Entry 4DR1 (X-ray diffraction, 3.60 A resolution); this record covers chains A and I of the 21 polymer chains in the assembly.

== Chain A ==
Molecule: 16S rRNA
Organism: Thermus thermophilus
Sequence (1522 nucleotides; row label = number of the first residue in the row; note: 42 numbers in that range are skipped by the numbering (no residue carries them; nothing is unmodelled there); a row labelled like 190A-190L holds insertion residues (190A, then the next letters in order); numbering starts at 0):
     0 UUUGUUGGAG AGUUUGAUCC UGGCUCAGGG UGAACGCUGG CGGCGUGCCU AAGACAUGCA
    60 AGUCGUGCGG G
    73 CCGCGGGGUU UU
    88 ACUCCG
    95 UGGUC
   101 AGCGGCGGAC GGGUGAGUAA CGCGUGGGU
  129A G
   130 ACCUACCCGG AAGAGGGGGA CAACCCGGGG AAACUCGGGC UAAUCCCCCA UGUGGACCCG
   190 C
190A-190L CCCUUGGGGUGU
   191 GUCCAAAGGG CUUU
   216 GCCCGCUUCC GGAUGGGCCC GCGUCCCAUC AGCUAGUUGG UGGGGUAAUG GCCCACCAAG
   276 GCGACGACGG GUAGCCGGUC UGAGAGGAUG GCCGGCCACA GGGGCACUGA GACACGGGCC
   336 CCACUCCUAC GGGAGGCAGC AGUUAGGAAU CUUCCGCAAU GGGCGCAAGC CUGACGGAGC
   396 GACGCCGCUU GGAGGAAGAA GCCCUUCGGG GUGUAAACUC CUGAA
   442 CCCGGGACGA AACCCCCGAC GA
   474 GGGGACUGAC GGUACCGGG
   494 GUAAUAGCGC CGGCCAACUC CGUGCCAGCA GCCGCGGUAA UACGGAGGGC GCGAGCGUUA
   554 CCCGGAUUCA CUGGGCGUAA AGGGCGUGUA GGCGGCCUGG GGCGUCCCAU GUGAAAGACC
   614 ACGGCUCAAC CGUGGGGGAG CGUGGGAUAC GCUCAGGCUA GACGGUGGGA GAGGGUGGUG
   674 GAAUUCCCGG AGUAGCGGUG AAAUGCGCAG AUACCGGGAG GAACGCCGAU GGCGAAGGCA
   734 GCCACCUGGU CCACCCGUGA CGCUGAGGCG CGAAAGCGUG GGGAGCAAAC CGGAUUAGAU
   794 ACCCGGGUAG UCCACGCCCU AAACGAUGCG CGCUAGGUCU CUGGGUCU
   848 CCUGGGGGCC GAAGCUAACG CGUUAAGCGC GCCGCCUGGG GAGUACGGCC GCAAGGCUGA
   908 AACUCAAAGG AAUUGACGGG GGCCCGCACA AGCGGUGGAG CAUGUGGUUU AAUUCGAAGX
   968 AACGCGAAGA ACCUUACCAG GCCUUGACAU GCUAGG
 1003A G
  1004 AACCCGGGUG AAAGCCUGGG GUGCCCC
1030A-1030D GCGA
  1031 GGGGAGCCCU AGCACAGGUG CUGCAUGGCC GUCGUCAGCU CGUGCCGUGA GGUGUUGGGU
  1091 UAAGUCCCGC AACGAGCGCA ACCCCCGCCG UUAGUUGCCA GCGGUUCGGC CGGGCACUCU
  1151 AACGGGACUG CCCGCGAAA
  1171 GCGGGAGGAA GGAGGGGACG ACGUCUGGUC AGCAUGGCCC UUACGGCCUG GGCGACACAC
  1231 GUGCUACAAU GCCCACUACA AAGCGAUGCC ACCCGGCAAC GGGGAGCUAA UCGCAAAAAG
  1291 GUGGGCCCAG UUCGGAUUGG GGUCUGCAAC CCGACCCCAU GAAGCCGGAA UCGCUAGUAA
  1351 UCGCGGAUCA G
 1361A C
  1362 CAUGCCGCGG UGAAUACGUU CCCGGGCCUU GUACACACXG CCXGUXACGC CAUGGGAGCG
  1422 GGCUCUACCC GAAGUCGCCG GG
  1446 AGCCUACGGG
  1459 CAGGCGCCGA GGGUAGGGCC CGUGACUGGG GCGAAGUCGU AACAAGGUAG CUGUACCGGA
  1519 AGGUGCGGCU GGAUCCACUC CUUUCU
Disordered / not traced: 0-4, 1534-1538
Modified positions: PSU (pseudouridine-5'-monophosphate) at position 516, 7MG (7N-methyl-8-hydroguanosine-5'-monophosphate) at position 527, M2G (N2-dimethylguanosine-5'-monophosphate) at position 966, 5MC (5-methylcytidine-5'-monophosphate) at position 967, 2MG (2N-methylguanosine-5'-monophosphate) at position 1207, 5MC (5-methylcytidine-5'-monophosphate) at position 1400, 4OC (4n,o2'-methylcytidine-5'-monophosphate) at position 1402, 5MC (5-methylcytidine-5'-monophosphate) at position 1404, 5MC (5-methylcytidine-5'-monophosphate) at position 1407, UR3 (3-methyluridine-5'-monophoshate) at position 1498, MA6 (6N-dimethyladenosine-5'-monophoshate) at position 1518, MA6 (6N-dimethyladenosine-5'-monophoshate) at position 1519, PSU (pseudouridine-5'-monophosphate) at position 1540, PSU (pseudouridine-5'-monophosphate) at position 1541
Differences from the reference sequence: conflict C1534 (A2157 in M26923.1), A1535 (C2158 in M26923.1)
Metal / ion sites: Mg2+ site 1 near U5 (its only coordinating residue here); Mg2+ site 2 near G21 (its only coordinating residue here); Mg2+ site 3 near G22 (its only coordinating residue here); Mg2+ site 4: G46, G394; Mg2+ site 5: C48, G115; Mg2+ site 6: C58, U387; Mg2+ site 7: A59, U387; Mg2+ site 8: G61, U62, G105; Mg2+ site 9 near G70 (its only coordinating residue here); Mg2+ site 10 near U90 (its only coordinating residue here); Mg2+ site 11 near C92 (its only coordinating residue here); Mg2+ site 12 near G107 (its only coordinating residue here); 102 more Mg2+ sites not listed

== Chain I ==
Molecule: 30S ribosomal protein S9
Organism: Thermus thermophilus
Reference sequence: P80374 (RS9_THET8); residues 1-128 here = UniProt positions 1-128
Sequence (128 residues; row label = number of the first residue in the row):
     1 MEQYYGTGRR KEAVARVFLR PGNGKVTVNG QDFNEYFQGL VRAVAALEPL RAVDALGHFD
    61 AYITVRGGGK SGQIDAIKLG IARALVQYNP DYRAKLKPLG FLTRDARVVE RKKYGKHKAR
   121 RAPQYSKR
Disordered / not traced: 1
Metal / ion sites: Mg2+: Val109 (shared with G1370(A) of chain A)

== How chain A and chain I interact ==
Residue-residue contacts (118):
  G942(A) - Gln124(I)  base contact
  U943(A) - Gln124(I)  sugar contact
  M2G_966(A) - Arg128(I)  base contact
  5MC_967(A) - Arg128(I)  hydrogen bond to the sugar
  A968(A) - Arg128(I)  salt bridge to the phosphate
  C970(A) - Ser126(I)  base contact
  C1116(A) - Val108(I)  sugar contact
  G1117(A) - Arg104(I)  hydrogen bond to the phosphate
  G1117(A) - Ala106(I)  sugar contact
  C1118(A) - Arg9(I)  salt bridge to the phosphate
  C1118(A) - Arg83(I)  phosphate contact
  C1118(A) - Arg104(I)  salt bridge to the phosphate
  C1119(A) - Arg9(I)  salt bridge to the phosphate
  C1119(A) - Arg83(I)  salt bridge to the phosphate
  G1127(A) - Arg16(I)  hydrogen bond to the sugar
  G1127(A) - Arg66(I)  phosphate contact
  C1128(A) - Arg16(I)  sugar contact
  C1128(A) - Arg66(I)  salt bridge to the phosphate
  C1129(A) - Tyr62(I)  hydrogen bond to the phosphate
  A1130(A) - Gln3(I)  hydrogen bond to the sugar
  A1130(A) - Phe18(I)  sugar contact
  A1130(A) - Arg20(I)  sugar contact
  A1130(A) - Tyr62(I)  sugar contact
  C1147(A) - Tyr5(I)  hydrogen bond to the sugar
  C1147(A) - Thr7(I)  phosphate contact
  C1147(A) - Arg16(I)  hydrogen bond to the base
  U1148(A) - Tyr5(I)  phosphate contact
  U1148(A) - Thr7(I)  hydrogen bond to the phosphate
  U1148(A) - Arg9(I)  salt bridge to the phosphate
  U1148(A) - Val14(I)  sugar contact
  U1148(A) - Arg16(I)  hydrogen bond to the base
  C1149(A) - Arg9(I)  salt bridge to the phosphate
  G1178(A) - Arg93(I)  salt bridge to the phosphate
  G1178(A) - Lys97(I)  salt bridge to the phosphate
  A1179(A) - Arg93(I)  salt bridge to the phosphate
  A1179(A) - Lys97(I)  salt bridge to the phosphate
  A1179(A) - Leu102(I)  sugar contact
  A1179(A) - Thr103(I)  hydrogen bond to the phosphate
  A1179(A) - Arg104(I)  hydrogen bond to the sugar
  A1180(A) - Thr103(I)  hydrogen bond to the phosphate
  G1186(A) - Glu110(I)  sugar contact
  G1186(A) - Lys113(I)  hydrogen bond to the phosphate
  G1186(A) - Arg120(I)  salt bridge to the phosphate
  G1187(A) - Arg111(I)  sugar contact
  G1187(A) - Lys113(I)  salt bridge to the phosphate
  A1188(A) - Tyr114(I)  hydrogen bond to the phosphate
  G1231(A) - Ser126(I)  phosphate contact
  G1231(A) - Lys127(I)  phosphate contact
  U1232(A) - Gln124(I)  hydrogen bond to the phosphate
  U1232(A) - Tyr125(I)  phosphate contact
  U1232(A) - Ser126(I)  phosphate contact
  G1233(A) - His117(I)  salt bridge to the phosphate
  G1233(A) - Pro123(I)  phosphate contact
  G1233(A) - Gln124(I)  hydrogen bond to the phosphate
  A1248(A) - Tyr36(I)  sugar contact
  A1248(A) - Lys70(I)  hydrogen bond to the sugar
  C1249(A) - Tyr36(I)  hydrogen bond to the sugar
  C1249(A) - Gly68(I)  hydrogen bond to the sugar
  C1249(A) - Gly69(I)  sugar contact
  C1249(A) - Lys70(I)  sugar contact
  C1249(A) - Gln73(I)  hydrogen bond to the sugar
  A1250(A) - Glu12(I)  hydrogen bond to the sugar
  A1250(A) - Arg66(I)  phosphate contact
  A1250(A) - Gly67(I)  phosphate contact
  A1250(A) - Gly68(I)  hydrogen bond to the phosphate
  A1251(A) - Glu12(I)  sugar contact
  A1251(A) - Gly67(I)  phosphate contact
  G1291(A) - Gln38(I)  sugar contact
  G1291(A) - Gly39(I)  sugar contact
  U1292(A) - Gln38(I)  sugar contact
  C1342(A) - Gln124(I)  sugar contact
  C1342(A) - Tyr125(I)  sugar contact
  G1343(A) - Arg121(I)  hydrogen bond to the sugar
  G1343(A) - Ala122(I)  hydrogen bond to the sugar
  G1343(A) - Tyr125(I)  phosphate contact
  C1344(A) - Arg120(I)  sugar contact
  C1344(A) - Ala122(I)  phosphate contact
  U1345(A) - Arg120(I)  salt bridge to the phosphate
  A1346(A) - Arg107(I)  base contact
  A1346(A) - Arg120(I)  salt bridge to the phosphate
  G1347(A) - Arg10(I)  hydrogen bond to the base
  G1347(A) - Lys11(I)  base contact
  G1347(A) - Arg107(I)  hydrogen bond to the base
  G1347(A) - Val108(I)  sugar contact
  G1347(A) - Val109(I)  phosphate contact
  G1347(A) - Glu110(I)  hydrogen bond to the phosphate
  U1348(A) - Val109(I)  phosphate contact
  U1348(A) - Glu110(I)  hydrogen bond to the phosphate
  U1348(A) - Arg120(I)  phosphate contact
  A1349(A) - Lys118(I)  salt bridge to the phosphate
  A1349(A) - Arg120(I)  hydrogen bond to the phosphate
  A1349(A) - Arg121(I)  hydrogen bond to the phosphate
  A1350(A) - Lys118(I)  salt bridge to the phosphate
  A1350(A) - Arg121(I)  salt bridge to the phosphate
  C1366(A) - His117(I)  salt bridge to the phosphate
  C1367(A) - Lys112(I)  salt bridge to the phosphate
  C1367(A) - Tyr114(I)  phosphate contact
  C1367(A) - Gly115(I)  hydrogen bond to the phosphate
  C1367(A) - Lys116(I)  phosphate contact
  G1368(A) - Arg111(I)  salt bridge to the phosphate
  G1368(A) - Lys112(I)  salt bridge to the phosphate
  G1368(A) - Lys113(I)  phosphate contact
  G1368(A) - Tyr114(I)  hydrogen bond to the phosphate
  C1369(A) - Arg111(I)  phosphate contact
  C1369(A) - Lys112(I)  hydrogen bond to the phosphate
  G1370(A) - Glu12(I)  phosphate contact
  G1370(A) - Val109(I)  phosphate contact
  G1371(A) - Lys11(I)  phosphate contact
  G1371(A) - Glu12(I)  phosphate contact
  G1371(A) - Gly68(I)  sugar contact
  G1371(A) - Gly69(I)  sugar contact
  U1372(A) - Lys11(I)  salt bridge to the phosphate
  U1372(A) - Gly69(I)  phosphate contact
  U1372(A) - Lys70(I)  phosphate contact
  U1372(A) - Ser71(I)  hydrogen bond to the phosphate
  U1372(A) - Gly72(I)  hydrogen bond to the phosphate
  G1373(A) - Lys11(I)  hydrogen bond to the base
  G1373(A) - Ser71(I)  hydrogen bond to the phosphate
Other interface residues (no listed pair), chain A (55 interface residues in all): G941, G1131, C1189, G1290, U1341, U1351
Other interface residues (no listed pair), chain I (56 interface residues in all): Glu2, Leu40, Arg42, Thr64, Ala119

== In short ==
Chain A and chain I form an interface of 55 and 56 residues respectively; the contacts include 37 hydrogen
bonds and 25 salt bridges. Polar pairs include C1147(A)-Arg16(I), U1148(A)-Arg16(I) and G1347(A)-Arg10(I). The
Mg2+ site 4 is built by G46(A) and G394(A).
Chain A is 16S rRNA and chain I is 30S ribosomal protein S9, both from Thermus thermophilus; the structure,
Crystal structure of the apo 30S ribosomal subunit from Thermus thermophilus (HB8), was determined by X-ray
diffraction (same publication as 4DR2, 4DR3, 4DR4, 4DR5, 4DR6 and 4DR7).
